Entry 7ZTK (X-ray diffraction, 2.60 A resolution); this record covers chains A and D of the 6 polymer chains in the assembly.

== Chain A (and D) ==
Protein: Nucleoside diphosphate kinase A
From: Mus musculus
Notes: EC 2.7.4.6; chain D of this document is another copy of the same molecule, construct and numbering; everything in this record applies to it too
UniProtKB: P15532 (NDKA_MOUSE); residue numbers follow UniProt; this construct covers 1-152
Chain sequence (156 residues; numbered -3 to 152; the number before each row is that of its first residue; numbers below 1 keep their minus sign (Gly-3 is residue -3)):
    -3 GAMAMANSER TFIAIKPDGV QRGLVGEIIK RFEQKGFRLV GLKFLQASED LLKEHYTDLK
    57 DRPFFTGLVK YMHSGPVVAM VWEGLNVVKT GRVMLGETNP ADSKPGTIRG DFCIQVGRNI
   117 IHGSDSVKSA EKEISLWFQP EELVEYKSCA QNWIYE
Unresolved in the structure: -3 to 1 (chain D: -3 to 0)
Sequence notes: expression tag (-3 to 0)
UniProt features mapped onto this chain:
  - active site: His118 (Pros-phosphohistidine intermediate)
  - binding site (ATP): Lys12, Phe60, Arg88, Thr94, Arg105, Asn115
  - modified residue: Ser120 (Phosphoserine), Ser122 (Phosphoserine), Lys124 (N6-acetyllysine), Ser125 (Phosphoserine)
  - cross-link: Lys100 (Glycyl lysine isopeptide (Lys-Gly) (interchain with G-Cter in ubiquitin))
Residues lining bound ligands: coenzyme A (COA): Lys12, Tyr52, Leu55, Arg58, Phe60, Leu64, Arg88, Thr94, Asn95, Arg105, Val112, Gly113, Asn115, Ile117, His118, Gly119
What the authors report for this chain:
  - binding site for coenzyme A: Lys12, Tyr52, Phe60, Asn115, His118
  - catalytic residues: His118 (citing earlier work)
  - mutagenesis - T94D: decreased catalytic activity
  - mutagenesis - T94D: abolished binding to CoA

== Chain A / chain D interface ==
Contacting residue pairs (44; chain A residue first):
  Val16(A) with Tyr142(D)
  Gln17(A) with Tyr142(D); Lys143(D), hydrogen bond (side chain-backbone); Ser144(D); Cys145(D), hydrogen bond (side chain-backbone)
  Gly19(A) with Glu29(D)
  Leu20(A) with Glu29(D), hydrogen bond (backbone-side chain)
  Val21(A) with Glu29(D), hydrogen bond (backbone-side chain)
  Gly22(A) with Gly22(D); Glu29(D), hydrogen bond (backbone-side chain)
  Glu23(A) with Lys26(D)
  Ile25(A) with Gly22(D); Ile25(D), hydrophobic
  Lys26(A) with Glu23(D)
  Glu29(A) with Gly19(D); Leu20(D); Val21(D), hydrogen bond (side chain-backbone); Gly22(D), hydrogen bond (side chain-backbone)
  Leu35(A) with Phe40(D)
  Val36(A) with Phe40(D)
  Leu38(A) with Leu38(D), hydrophobic; Lys39(D); Phe40(D), hydrogen bond (backbone-backbone); Val74(D), hydrophobic
  Lys39(A) with Leu38(D)
  Phe40(A) with Leu35(D); Val36(D); Leu38(D), hydrogen bond (backbone-backbone); Glu138(D); Val140(D); Tyr142(D), hydrophobic
  Gln42(A) with Val140(D)
  Pro72(A) with Val140(D), hydrophobic; Tyr142(D), hydrophobic
  Val140(A) with Phe40(D); Gln42(D); Pro72(D), hydrophobic
  Tyr142(A) with Val16(D); Gln17(D); Phe40(D), hydrophobic; Pro72(D), hydrophobic
  Lys143(A) with Gln17(D), hydrogen bond (backbone-side chain)
  Ser144(A) with Gln17(D)
  Cys145(A) with Gln17(D), hydrogen bond (backbone-side chain)
Also at the interface, not in a pair above, chain A (26 interface residues in all): Gly37, Leu41, Val74, Glu138
Also at the interface, not in a pair above, chain D (27 interface residues in all): Gly37, Leu41, Glu141

== Summary ==
The interface between chain A and chain D involves 26 residues on one side and 27 on the other; the contacts
include 11 hydrogen bonds. Among the polar pairs are Gln17(A)-Lys143(D), Gln17(A)-Cys145(D) and
Leu20(A)-Glu29(D). Ligands of chain A: coenzyme A. From the paper: the catalytic residue His118(A); T94D of
chain A reduces catalytic activity.
Chain A and chain D are both Nucleoside diphosphate kinase A (Mus musculus); the structure, NME1 in complex
with CoA, was determined by X-ray diffraction (same publication as 7ZL8 and 7ZLW).
